Entry 2AQI (X-ray diffraction, 2.20 A resolution); this record covers chain A.

[Chain A]
Protein: Enoyl-[acyl-carrier-protein] reductase [NADH]
Source organism: Mycobacterium tuberculosis
Notes: EC 1.3.1.9
UniProtKB: P0A5Y6 (INHA_MYCTU); numbering as in UniProt (aligned over 1-269)
Sequence (269 residues; each row starts with the number of its first residue):
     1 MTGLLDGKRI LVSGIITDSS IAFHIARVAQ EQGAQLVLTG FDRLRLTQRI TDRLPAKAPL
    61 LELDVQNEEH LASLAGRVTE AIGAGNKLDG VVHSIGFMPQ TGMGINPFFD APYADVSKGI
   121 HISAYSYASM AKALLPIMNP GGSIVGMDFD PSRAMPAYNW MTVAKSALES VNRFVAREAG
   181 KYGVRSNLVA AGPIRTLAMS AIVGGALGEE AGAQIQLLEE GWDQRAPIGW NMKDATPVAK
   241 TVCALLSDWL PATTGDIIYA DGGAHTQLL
Disordered / not traced: 1
Sequence notes: engineered mutation Thr47 (Ile in P0A5Y6)
Ligand contacts: NADH (NAI; 1,4-dihydronicotinamide adenine dinucleotide): Gly14, Ile15, Ile16, Ser20, Ile21, Ala22, Phe41, Asp42, Leu63, Asp64, Val65, Gln66, Ser94, Ile95, Gly96, Phe97, Ile122, Met147, Asp148, Phe149, Lys165, Ala191, Gly192, Pro193, Ile194, Thr196, Met199

[Overview]
Ligands of chain A: NADH.
Chain A is Enoyl-[acyl-carrier-protein] reductase [NADH] (Mycobacterium tuberculosis); the structure, Crystal
structure of Isoniazid-resistant I47T Enoyl-ACP(CoA) reductase mutant enzyme from Mycobacterium tuberculosis
in complex with NADH, was determined by X-ray diffraction, deposited together with 2AQ8, 2AQH and 2AQK.
